Entry 8ZND (electron microscopy, 2.53 A resolution); this record covers chain A.

== Chain A ==
Protein: Glutamate dehydrogenase
Organism: Thermococcus profundus
Notes: EC 1.4.1.3
UniProt: O74024 (DHE3_THEPR); numbering as in UniProt (aligned over 4-419)
Chain sequence (416 residues; row label = number of the first residue in the row):
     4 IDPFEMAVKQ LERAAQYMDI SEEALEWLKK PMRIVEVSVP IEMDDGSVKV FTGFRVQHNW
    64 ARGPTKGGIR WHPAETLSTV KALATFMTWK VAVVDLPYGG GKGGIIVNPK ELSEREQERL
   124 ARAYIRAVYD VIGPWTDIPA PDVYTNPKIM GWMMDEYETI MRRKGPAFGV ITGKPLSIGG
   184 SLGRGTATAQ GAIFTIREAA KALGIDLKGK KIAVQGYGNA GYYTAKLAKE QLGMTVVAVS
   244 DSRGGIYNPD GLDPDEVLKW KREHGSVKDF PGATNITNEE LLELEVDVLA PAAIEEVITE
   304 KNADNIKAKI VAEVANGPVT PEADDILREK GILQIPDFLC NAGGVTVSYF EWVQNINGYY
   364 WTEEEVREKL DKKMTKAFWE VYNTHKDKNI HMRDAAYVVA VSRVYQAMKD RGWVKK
Differences from the reference sequence: engineered mutation Phe89 (Trp in O74024)
Swiss-Prot annotation at these positions:
  - active site: Lys105
  - binding site (NAD(+)): Gly219 to Tyr225
Small-molecule neighbours: NADPH (NDP; NADPH dihydro-nicotinamide-adenine-dinucleotide phosphate): Lys93, Thr191, Gln218, Gly219, Tyr220, Gly221, Asn222, Ala223, Gly224, Ser243, Asp244, Ser245, Arg246, Lys264, Asn281, Ala295, Ala296, Ile297, Val317, Ala318, Asn319, Asn344

== In short ==
Ligands of chain A: NADPH. UniProt lists active-site residue Lys105 and 7 NAD+-binding residues.
Chain A is Glutamate dehydrogenase (Thermococcus profundus); the structure, Cryo-EM structure of W89F mutated
Glutamate dehydrogenase from Thermococcus profundus incorporating NADPH and a substrate in ..., was determined
by electron microscopy together with 8ZNE, 8ZNB, 8ZNC, 8ZNG and 8ZMU from the same study.
